PDB entry 1W89 | X-ray diffraction, 2.00 A resolution | chains A and B

[Chain A (and B)]
Protein: Thioredoxin
Organism: Homo sapiens
Notes: fragment: active site, residues 60-166; chain B of this document is another copy of the same molecule, construct and numbering; everything in this record applies to it too
UniProtKB: Q99757 (THIOM_HUMAN); residues 1-107 here correspond to UniProt positions 60-166 (UniProt number = residue number + 59)
Sequence (119 residues; each row starts with the number of its first residue; numbers below 1 keep their minus sign (Met-11 is residue -11)):
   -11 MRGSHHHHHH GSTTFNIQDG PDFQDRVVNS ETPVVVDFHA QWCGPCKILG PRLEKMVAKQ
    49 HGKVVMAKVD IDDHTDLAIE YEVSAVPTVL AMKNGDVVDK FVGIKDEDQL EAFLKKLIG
Disordered / not traced: -11 to -3
Sequence notes: expression tag (-11 to 0)
What the authors report for this chain:
  - contacts within the chain: Cys31-Cys34 (hydrogen bond), Trp30-Asp60 (hydrogen bond)
  - self-association interface (contacts with another copy of this molecule); pairs are residue here / residue on that copy: Asp60-Thr63 (hydrogen bond), Asp60-Asp60 (hydrogen bond), Trp30
  - catalytic residues: Cys31, Cys34 (citing earlier work)

[Interface between chain A and chain B]
Residue-residue contacts (17):
  Gln29(A) - Thr63(B)
  Gln29(A) - Ile67(B)
  Trp30(A) - Ile59(B)  hydrophobic
  Trp30(A) - Ala66(B)  hydrophobic
  Trp30(A) - Ile67(B)  hydrophobic
  Trp30(A) - Val71(B)
  Trp30(A) - Ser72(B)
  Ile59(A) - Trp30(B)
  Ile59(A) - Asp60(B)
  Asp60(A) - Ile59(B)
  Asp60(A) - Asp60(B)
  Asp60(A) - Thr63(B)  hydrogen bond
  Thr63(A) - Trp30(B)
  Thr63(A) - Asp60(B)
  Ala66(A) - Trp30(B)
  Val71(A) - Trp30(B)
  Ser72(A) - Trp30(B)
Also at the interface, not in a pair above, chain A (11 interface residues in all): Cys31, Ile67, Ala73
Also at the interface, not in a pair above, chain B (10 interface residues in all): Gln29, Ala73

[Summary]
11 residues of chain A and 10 residues of chain B are in contact; the contacts include 1 hydrogen bond. Its
one hydrogen-bonded contact is Asp60(A)-Thr63(B). From the paper: catalytic residues Cys31(A) and Cys34(A); a
self-association interface involving Trp30(A) and Asp60(A).
Both chains are Thioredoxin (Homo sapiens). Entry 1W89 (Structure of the reduced form of human thioredoxin 2)
was determined by X-ray diffraction (same publication as 1W4V and 1UVZ).
